1HBH - chains A and C of the 4 polymer chains in the assembly; structure by X-ray diffraction, 2.20 A resolution.

# Chain A (and C)
Name: Hemoglobin (deoxy) (alpha chain)
Source organism: Trematomus bernacchii
Notes: chain C of this document is another copy of the same molecule, construct and numbering; everything in this record applies to it too
UniProtKB: P80043 (HBA_PAGBE); residue numbers follow UniProt; this construct covers 1-142
Chain sequence (143 residues; numbered 0 to 142; the number before each row is that of its first residue; numbering starts at 0):
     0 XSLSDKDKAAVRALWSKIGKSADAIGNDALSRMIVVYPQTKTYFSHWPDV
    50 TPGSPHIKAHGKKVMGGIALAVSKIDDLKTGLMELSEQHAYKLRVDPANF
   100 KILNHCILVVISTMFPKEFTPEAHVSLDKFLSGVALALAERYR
Modified positions: ACE (acetyl group) at position 0
Curated features (UniProtKB/Swiss-Prot):
  - binding site (O2): His59
  - binding site (heme b): His88
  - modified residue: Ser1 (N-acetylserine)
Metal / ion sites: heme Fe near His88 (its only coordinating residue here)
Residues lining bound ligands: heme (HEM): Met32, Thr39, Tyr42, Phe43, His45, Trp46, His59, Lys62, Val63, Gly66, Ile67, Leu84, Gln87, His88, Leu92, Val94, Asn98, Phe99, Leu102, Asn103, Leu137

# Interface between chain A and chain C
Residue-residue contacts (10; chain A residue first):
  Ser1(A) - Lys78(C)
  Ser1(A) - Glu139(C)  hydrogen bond
  Lys78(A) - Ser1(C)
  Asp127(A) - Arg142(C)  salt bridge
  Lys128(A) - Arg142(C)
  Leu135(A) - Leu135(C)  hydrophobic
  Glu139(A) - ACE_0(C)
  Glu139(A) - Ser1(C)  hydrogen bond
  Arg142(A) - Asp127(C)  salt bridge
  Arg142(A) - Lys128(C)  hydrogen bond (backbone-side chain)
Other interface residues (no listed pair), chain A (10 interface residues in all): ACE_0, Val124, Ser131
Other interface residues (no listed pair), chain C (10 interface residues in all): Val124, Ser131

# In short
The chain A/chain C interface involves 10 residues from each chain, with 3 hydrogen bonds and 2 salt bridges.
Polar contacts include Asp127(A)-Arg142(C), Ser1(A)-Glu139(C) and Arg142(A)-Lys128(C). Bound to chain A: heme.
Both chains are Hemoglobin (deoxy) (alpha chain) (Trematomus bernacchii). Entry 1HBH (Structure of
deoxyhaemoglobin of the antarctic fish pagothenia bernacchii and structural basis of the root effect) was
determined by X-ray diffraction.
